PDB entry 3SQO | X-ray diffraction, 2.70 A resolution | chains A and P of the 4 polymer chains in the assembly

== Chain A ==
Molecule: Proprotein convertase subtilisin/kexin type 9
From: Homo sapiens
Notes: EC 3.4.21.-
UniProt: Q8NBP7 (PCSK9_HUMAN); numbering as in UniProt (aligned over 153-692)
Amino-acid sequence (540 residues; numbered 153 to 692; the number before each row is that of its first residue):
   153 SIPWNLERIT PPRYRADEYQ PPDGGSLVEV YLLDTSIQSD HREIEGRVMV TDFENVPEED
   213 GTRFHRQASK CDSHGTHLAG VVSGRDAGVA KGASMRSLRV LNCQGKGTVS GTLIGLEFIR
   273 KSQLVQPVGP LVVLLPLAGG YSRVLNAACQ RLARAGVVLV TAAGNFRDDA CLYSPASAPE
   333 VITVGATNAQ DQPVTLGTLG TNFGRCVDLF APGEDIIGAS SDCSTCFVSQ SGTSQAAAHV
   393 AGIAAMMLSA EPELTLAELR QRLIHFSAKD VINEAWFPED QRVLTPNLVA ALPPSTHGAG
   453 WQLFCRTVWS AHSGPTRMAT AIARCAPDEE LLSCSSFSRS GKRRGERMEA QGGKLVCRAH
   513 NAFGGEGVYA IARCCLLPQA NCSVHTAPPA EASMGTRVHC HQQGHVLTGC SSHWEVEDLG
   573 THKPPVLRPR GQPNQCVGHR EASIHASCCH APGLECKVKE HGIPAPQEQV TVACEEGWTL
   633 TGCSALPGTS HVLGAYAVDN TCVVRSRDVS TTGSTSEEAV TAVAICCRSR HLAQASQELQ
Not modelled in the structure: 169-175, 212-218, 451-452, 573-584, 660-669, 682-692
Cystine bridges: Cys223-Cys255, Cys323-Cys358, Cys375-Cys378, Cys457-Cys527, Cys477-Cys526, Cys486-Cys509, Cys534-Cys601, Cys552-Cys600, Cys562-Cys588, Cys608-Cys679, Cys626-Cys678, Cys635-Cys654
Construct notes: conflict Ile474 (Val in Q8NBP7), Glu670 (Gly in Q8NBP7)

== Chain P ==
Molecule: PCSK9 prodomain
From: Homo sapiens
Notes: EC 3.4.21.-
UniProt: Q8NBP7 (PCSK9_HUMAN); residues 31-152 here = UniProt positions 31-152
Amino-acid sequence (122 residues; numbered 31 to 152; the number before each row is that of its first residue):
    31 QEDEDGDYEE LVLALRSEED GLAEAPEHGT TATFHRCAKD PWRLPGTYVV VLKEETHLSQ
    91 SERTARRLQA QAARRGYLTK ILHVFHGLLP GFLVKMSGDL LELALKLPHV DYIEEDSSVF
   151 AQ
Not modelled in the structure: 31-60

== Interface between chain A and chain P ==
Residue-residue contacts (69; chain A residue first):
  His226(A) - Ala151(P)
  His226(A) - Gln152(P)  hydrogen bond (side chain-backbone)
  Leu253(A) - Ala151(P)  hydrophobic
  Gly257(A) - Val149(P)
  Gly257(A) - Phe150(P)
  Gly257(A) - Ala151(P)  hydrogen bond (backbone-backbone)
  Lys258(A) - Ser148(P)
  Lys258(A) - Val149(P)
  Gly259(A) - Ser148(P)
  Gly259(A) - Val149(P)  hydrogen bond (backbone-backbone)
  Thr260(A) - Leu74(P)
  Thr260(A) - Asp146(P)
  Thr260(A) - Ser147(P)
  Thr260(A) - Val149(P)
  Val261(A) - Asp146(P)  hydrogen bond (backbone-side chain)
  Val261(A) - Ser147(P)  hydrogen bond (backbone-backbone)
  Val261(A) - Val149(P)  hydrophobic
  Ser262(A) - Leu123(P)
  Ser262(A) - Asp146(P)  hydrogen bond
  Thr264(A) - Val149(P)
  Leu265(A) - Phe115(P)  hydrophobic
  Ile266(A) - His113(P)
  Ile266(A) - Phe115(P)  hydrophobic
  Leu268(A) - Leu118(P)
  Glu269(A) - His113(P)  salt bridge
  Glu269(A) - Val114(P)
  Glu269(A) - Phe115(P)
  Glu269(A) - His116(P)  hydrogen bond (side chain-backbone)
  Glu269(A) - Leu118(P)
  Arg272(A) - Leu118(P)
  Lys273(A) - His116(P)  hydrogen bond
  Pro288(A) - Ala151(P)
  Pro288(A) - Gln152(P)  hydrogen bond (backbone-backbone)
  Leu289(A) - Phe150(P)
  Leu289(A) - Gln152(P)
  Ala290(A) - Val149(P)
  Ala290(A) - Phe150(P)  hydrogen bond (backbone-backbone)
  Ala290(A) - Gln152(P)
  Gly291(A) - Trp72(P)
  Gly291(A) - Ser148(P)
  Gly291(A) - Val149(P)
  Gly292(A) - Trp72(P)
  Ser294(A) - Glu144(P)  hydrogen bond
  Arg295(A) - Thr63(P)  hydrogen bond
  Arg295(A) - His65(P)
  Arg295(A) - Tyr142(P)
  Arg295(A) - Glu144(P)  hydrogen bond (backbone-side chain)
  Val296(A) - Val79(P)  hydrophobic
  Val296(A) - Val81(P)  hydrophobic
  Val296(A) - Leu119(P)
  Val296(A) - Tyr142(P)
  Val296(A) - Glu144(P)  hydrogen bond (backbone-side chain)
  Ala299(A) - Leu119(P)  hydrophobic
  Ala299(A) - Tyr142(P)
  Ala300(A) - Leu118(P)
  Ala300(A) - Leu119(P)
  Arg303(A) - Glu84(P)  salt bridge
  Arg303(A) - Leu118(P)
  Arg303(A) - Leu119(P)
  Ala314(A) - Gln152(P)
  Gly316(A) - Gln152(P)
  Asn317(A) - Gln152(P)  hydrogen bond (side chain-backbone)
  Phe318(A) - Trp72(P)  hydrophobic
  Phe318(A) - Gln152(P)
  Tyr325(A) - Lys69(P)
  Tyr325(A) - Trp72(P)  hydrophobic
  Gly384(A) - Gln152(P)
  Thr385(A) - Gln152(P)  hydrogen bond (backbone-backbone)
  Ser386(A) - Gln152(P)  hydrogen bond (side chain-backbone)
Other interface residues (no listed pair), chain A (38 interface residues in all): Leu304, Asp320, Leu324, Gln387
Other interface residues (no listed pair), chain P (27 interface residues in all): Cys67, Gly117, Asp141

== Overview ==
38 residues of chain A face 27 of chain P across their interface, with 17 hydrogen bonds and 2 salt bridges.
Polar pairs include Glu269(A)-His113(P), Arg303(A)-Glu84(P) and His226(A)-Gln152(P).
Chain A is Proprotein convertase subtilisin/kexin type 9 and chain P is PCSK9 prodomain, both from Homo
sapiens; the structure, PCSK9 J16 Fab complex, was determined by X-ray diffraction.
